PDB entry 3RLF | X-ray diffraction, 2.20 A resolution | chains A and B of the 5 polymer chains in the assembly

# Chain A (and B)
Protein: Maltose/maltodextrin import ATP-binding protein MalK
Organism: Escherichia coli
Notes: EC 3.6.3.19; chain B of this document is another copy of the same molecule, construct and numbering; everything in this record applies to it too
UniProtKB: P68187 (MALK_ECOLI); residue numbers follow UniProt; this construct covers 1-371
Chain sequence (381 residues; row label = number of the first residue in the row):
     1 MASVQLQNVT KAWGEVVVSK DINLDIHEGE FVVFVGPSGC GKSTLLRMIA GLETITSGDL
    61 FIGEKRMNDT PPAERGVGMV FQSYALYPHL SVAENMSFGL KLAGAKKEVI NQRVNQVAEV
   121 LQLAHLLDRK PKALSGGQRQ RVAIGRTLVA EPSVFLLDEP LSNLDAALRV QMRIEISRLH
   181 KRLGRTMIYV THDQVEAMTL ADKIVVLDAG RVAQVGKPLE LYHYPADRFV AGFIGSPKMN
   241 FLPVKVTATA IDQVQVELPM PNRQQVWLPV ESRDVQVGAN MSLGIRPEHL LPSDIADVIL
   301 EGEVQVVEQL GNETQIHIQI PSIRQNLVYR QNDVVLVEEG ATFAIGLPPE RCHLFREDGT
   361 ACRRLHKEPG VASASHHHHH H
Not modelled in the structure: 1, 373-381
Construct notes: expression tag (372-381)
Ion coordination: Mg2+: S43, Q82 (together with AMP-PNP)
Ligand contacts:
  - AMP-PNP (ANP; phosphoaminophosphonic acid-adenylate ester), molecule 1: W13, V16, V18, P37, S38, G39, C40, G41, K42, S43, T44, Q82, E159, H192
  - AMP-PNP (ANP), molecule 2: L126, R129, K132, A133, L134, S135, G136, G137, Q138, N163
Swiss-Prot annotation at these positions:
  - binding site (ATP): G36 to S43
  - mutagenesis: A85 (A85M: Suppressor of EAA loop mutations in MalFG), K106 (K106C: Suppressor of EAA loop mutations in MalFG), V114 (V114C: Suppressor of EAA loop mutations in MalFG), V117 (V117M: Suppressor of EAA loop mutations in MalFG), E119 (E119K: Resistant to inhibitory effects of alpha-methylglucoside but retains transport capacity), A124 (A124T: Resistant to inhibitory effects of alpha-methylglucoside but retains transport capacity), G137 (G137A: Loss of maltose transport. Has greater ability to decrease mal gene expression than wild-type MalK), D158 (D158N: Loss of maltose transport but retains ability to repress mal genes), R228 (R228C: Resistant to inhibitory effects of alpha-methylglucoside but retains transport capacity), F241 (F241I: Resistant to inhibitory effects of alpha-methylglucoside but retains transport capacity), W267 (W267G: Normal maltose transport but constitutive mal gene expression), G278 (G278P: Resistant to inhibitory effects of alpha-methylglucoside but retains transport capacity), 8 further mutagenesis entries in UniProt
From the paper describing this entry:
  - Mg2+ coordination: S43, Q82
  - binding site for AMP-PNP: Q82

# Chain A / chain B interface
Residue-residue contacts (70):
  P37(A) - D165(B)
  S38(A) - S135(B)
  S38(A) - G137(B)
  S38(A) - Q138(B)
  S38(A) - R141(B)  hydrogen bond
  S38(A) - D165(B)  hydrogen bond (backbone-side chain)
  G39(A) - S135(B)
  G39(A) - Q138(B)
  Q82(A) - G136(B)
  Q82(A) - G137(B)
  S135(A) - S38(B)
  S135(A) - G39(B)
  G136(A) - Q82(B)
  G137(A) - S38(B)
  Q138(A) - S38(B)
  Q138(A) - G39(B)
  R141(A) - S38(B)  hydrogen bond
  E159(A) - N163(B)  hydrogen bond
  S162(A) - S162(B)
  S162(A) - N163(B)  hydrogen bond
  N163(A) - Q82(B)
  N163(A) - E159(B)  hydrogen bond
  N163(A) - S162(B)
  N163(A) - N163(B)
  N163(A) - H192(B)  hydrogen bond (backbone-side chain)
  L164(A) - H192(B)
  D165(A) - P37(B)
  D165(A) - S38(B)  hydrogen bond (side chain-backbone)
  D165(A) - H192(B)
  D165(A) - F233(B)
  A166(A) - S236(B)
  L168(A) - S38(B)
  R169(A) - H192(B)  hydrogen bond (side chain-backbone)
  R173(A) - E308(B)  salt bridge
  I174(A) - E308(B)
  H192(A) - N163(B)
  H192(A) - L164(B)
  H192(A) - D165(B)
  M198(A) - Q309(B)
  M198(A) - L310(B)
  T199(A) - E308(B)
  T199(A) - L310(B)
  L219(A) - Q309(B)
  Y222(A) - G311(B)
  Y222(A) - N312(B)  hydrogen bond (side chain-backbone)
  H223(A) - V334(B)
  F233(A) - D165(B)
  S236(A) - A166(B)
  E288(A) - N312(B)
  E308(A) - R173(B)  salt bridge
  E308(A) - T199(B)
  Q309(A) - M198(B)
  Q309(A) - L219(B)
  L310(A) - M198(B)
  L310(A) - T199(B)
  G311(A) - L219(B)
  G311(A) - Y222(B)  hydrogen bond (backbone-side chain)
  N312(A) - Y222(B)  hydrogen bond (backbone-side chain)
  N312(A) - E288(B)
  N312(A) - R330(B)
  R330(A) - N312(B)
  D333(A) - R351(B)  salt bridge
  V334(A) - H223(B)
  V334(A) - P369(B)
  L336(A) - P369(B)  hydrophobic
  L336(A) - G370(B)
  R351(A) - D333(B)  salt bridge
  P369(A) - V334(B)
  P369(A) - L336(B)  hydrophobic
  G370(A) - L336(B)
Also at the interface, not in a pair above, chain A (46 interface residues in all): V16, G36, R129, V170, Q194, V195
Also at the interface, not in a pair above, chain B (44 interface residues in all): V16, G36, R129, L168, I174, Q194, V195

# Overview
46 residues of chain A and 44 residues of chain B are in contact; the contacts include 12 hydrogen bonds and 4
salt bridges. Among the polar pairs are R173(A)-E308(B), D333(A)-R351(B) and S38(A)-R141(B). Ligands of chain
A: AMP-PNP. The paper reports a binding site for AMP-PNP at Q82(A); Mg2+ coordination by S43(A) and Q82(A).
Chain A and chain B are both Maltose/maltodextrin import ATP-binding protein MalK (Escherichia coli); the
structure, Crystal structure of the maltose-binding protein/maltose transporter complex in an outward-facing
conformation bound to MgAMPPNP, was determined by X-ray diffraction together with 3PUV, 3PUW and 3PUX from the
same study.
